PDB entry 3KRU | X-ray diffraction, 1.60 A resolution | chains A and C of the 4 polymer chains in the assembly

# Chain A (and C)
Molecule: NADH:flavin oxidoreductase/NADH oxidase
Source organism: Thermoanaerobacter pseudethanolicus ATCC 33223
Notes: EC 1.6.99.1; chain C of this document is another copy of the same molecule, construct and numbering; everything in this record applies to it too
UniProt: B0KAH1 (B0KAH1_THEP3); residue numbers follow UniProt; this construct covers 1-337
Chain sequence (343 residues; row label = number of the first residue in the row):
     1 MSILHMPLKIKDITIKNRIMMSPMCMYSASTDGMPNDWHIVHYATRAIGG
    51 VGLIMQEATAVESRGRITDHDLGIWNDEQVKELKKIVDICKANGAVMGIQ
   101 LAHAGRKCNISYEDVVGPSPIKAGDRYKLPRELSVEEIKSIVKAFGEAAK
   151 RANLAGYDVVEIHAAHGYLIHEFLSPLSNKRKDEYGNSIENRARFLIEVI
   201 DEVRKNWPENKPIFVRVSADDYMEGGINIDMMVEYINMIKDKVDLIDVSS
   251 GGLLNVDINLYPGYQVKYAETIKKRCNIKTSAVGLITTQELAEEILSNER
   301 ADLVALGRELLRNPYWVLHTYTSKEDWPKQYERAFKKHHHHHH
Unresolved in the structure: 1, 337-343 (chain C: 1, 336-343)
Differences from the reference sequence: expression tag (338-343)
Ligand contacts: FMN (flavin mononucleotide): Ser22, Pro23, Met24, Cys25, Met26, Glu57, Ala58, Gln100, His163, His166, Arg216, Val283, Gly284, Leu285, Ile286, Ala305, Leu306, Gly307, Arg308

# How chain A and chain C interact
Contacting residue pairs (36):
  Tyr261(A) - Ser297(C)  hydrogen bond (side chain-backbone)
  Tyr261(A) - Asn298(C)  hydrogen bond
  Pro262(A) - Glu290(C)
  Pro262(A) - Glu293(C)
  Pro262(A) - Glu294(C)
  Gly263(A) - Asn298(C)
  Val266(A) - Arg300(C)
  Lys267(A) - Asn298(C)
  Lys267(A) - Arg300(C)
  Glu270(A) - Arg300(C)  salt bridge
  Leu285(A) - Glu290(C)
  Ile286(A) - Glu290(C)
  Thr287(A) - Glu290(C)  hydrogen bond
  Thr288(A) - Glu290(C)  hydrogen bond
  Glu290(A) - Pro262(C)
  Glu290(A) - Leu285(C)
  Glu290(A) - Ile286(C)
  Glu290(A) - Thr287(C)  hydrogen bond
  Glu290(A) - Thr288(C)  hydrogen bond
  Glu290(A) - Leu291(C)
  Leu291(A) - Glu290(C)
  Leu291(A) - Leu291(C)  hydrophobic
  Glu293(A) - Pro262(C)
  Glu294(A) - Pro262(C)
  Glu294(A) - Arg300(C)  salt bridge
  Ser297(A) - Tyr261(C)
  Asn298(A) - Tyr261(C)  hydrogen bond
  Asn298(A) - Gly263(C)  hydrogen bond (side chain-backbone)
  Asn298(A) - Lys267(C)  hydrogen bond (backbone-side chain)
  Asn298(A) - Arg300(C)
  Arg300(A) - Val266(C)
  Arg300(A) - Lys267(C)
  Arg300(A) - Glu270(C)  salt bridge
  Arg300(A) - Glu294(C)  salt bridge
  Arg300(A) - Asn298(C)
  Arg300(A) - Arg300(C)
Also at the interface, not in a pair above, chain A (18 interface residues in all): Tyr264

# Summary
Chain A and chain C form an interface of 18 and 17 residues respectively; the contacts include 9 hydrogen
bonds and 4 salt bridges. Polar contacts include Glu270(A)-Arg300(C), Glu294(A)-Arg300(C) and
Tyr261(A)-Ser297(C). Chain A binds flavin mononucleotide.
Both chains are NADH:flavin oxidoreductase/NADH oxidase (Thermoanaerobacter pseudethanolicus ATCC 33223).
Entry 3KRU (Crystal Structure of the Thermostable Old Yellow Enzyme from Thermoanaerobacter pseudethanolicus
E39) was determined by X-ray diffraction.
